Entry 2WPI (X-ray diffraction, 1.99 A resolution); this record covers chains E and S of the 3 polymer chains in the assembly.

Chain E:
Name: Coagulation factor ixa light chain
Source organism: Homo sapiens
Notes: EC 3.4.21.22; fragment: egf2 domain, residues 133-191
UniProtKB: P00740 (FA9_HUMAN); residues 87-145 here correspond to UniProt positions 133-191 (UniProt number = residue number + 46)
Amino-acid sequence (59 residues; each row starts with the number of its first residue):
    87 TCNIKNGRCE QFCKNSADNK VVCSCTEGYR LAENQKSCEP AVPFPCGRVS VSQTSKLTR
Cystine bridges: Cys88-Cys99, Cys95-Cys109, Cys111-Cys124
UniProt features mapped onto this chain:
  - site: Arg145 (Cleavage)

Chain S:
Name: Coagulation factor ixa heavy chain
Source organism: Homo sapiens
Notes: EC 3.4.21.22; fragment: catalytic domain, residues 227-461
UniProtKB: P00740 (FA9_HUMAN); the construct lacks a stretch of the UniProt sequence and is renumbered around it, so the offset changes along the chain: 16-36 = UniProt 227-247; 38-61 = UniProt 248-271; 62-65 = UniProt 274-277; 69-98 = UniProt 280-309; 7 more segments
Amino-acid sequence (235 residues; each row starts with the number of its first residue; note: 5 numbers in that range are skipped by the numbering (no residue carries them; nothing is unmodelled there); a row labelled like 61A-61B holds insertion residues (61A, then the next letters in order)):
    16 VVGGEDAKPG QFPWQVVLNG K
    38 VDAFCGGSIV NEKWIVTAAH CVET
61A-61B GV
    62 KITV
   65A V
    66 A
    69 GEHNIEETEH TEQKRNVIRI IPHHNYNAAI
98A-98B NT
    99 YNHDIALLEL DEPLVLNSYV TPICIADK
126A-126B EY
   127 TNIFLKFGSG YVSGWGRVF
   147 HKGRSALVLQ YLRVPLVDRA TCLRSTKFTI TNNMFCAG
  184A F
   185 HEGG
  188A R
   189 DSCQGDSGGP HVTEVEGTSF LTGIISWGE
   219 ECA
  221A M
   222 KGKYGIYTKV SRYVNWIKEK TKLT
Construct notes: engineered mutation Thr98B (Lys311 in P00740), Thr177 (Tyr391 in P00740)
Cystine bridges: Cys42-Cys58, Cys168-Cys182, Cys191-Cys220
Bound ions: Ca2+: Glu70, Asn72, Glu75, Glu77, Glu80
UniProt features mapped onto this chain:
  - active site (Charge relay system): His57, Asp102, Ser195
  - binding site (Ca(2+)): Glu70, Asn72, Glu75, Glu77, Glu80
Reported in the primary citation:
  - mutagenesis - Y177T (2-fold): increased catalytic activity (citing earlier work)
  - conformationally variable residues (loop rearrangement): Tyr94 to Tyr99
  - contacts within the chain: Glu60-Tyr94 (hydrogen bond), Asn100-Thr177 (hydrogen bond), His185-Tyr225 (hydrogen bond)
  - mutagenesis - Y225P (11-fold): increased catalytic activity on Na+ (citing earlier work)

Interface between chain E and chain S:
Inter-chain disulfides: Cys132(E)-Cys122(S)
Contacting residue pairs (35):
  Asn92(E) - Tyr126B(S)  hydrogen bond
  Glu96(E) - Glu204(S)
  Gln97(E) - Tyr126B(S)
  Phe98(E) - Ala124(S)  hydrophobic
  Phe98(E) - Tyr126B(S)  hydrophobic
  Phe98(E) - Phe130(S)  hydrophobic
  Phe98(E) - Phe208(S)  hydrophobic
  Cys99(E) - Tyr126B(S)  hydrogen bond (backbone-side chain)
  Thr112(E) - Cys122(S)
  Tyr115(E) - Thr206(S)
  Phe130(E) - Leu114(S)
  Phe130(E) - Asn115(S)
  Phe130(E) - Ser116(S)
  Pro131(E) - Thr119(S)
  Cys132(E) - Pro120(S)
  Cys132(E) - Ile121(S)
  Cys132(E) - Cys122(S)  disulfide
  Cys132(E) - Thr206(S)
  Gly133(E) - Trp29(S)
  Gly133(E) - Pro120(S)  hydrogen bond (backbone-backbone)
  Gly133(E) - Cys122(S)  hydrogen bond (backbone-side chain)
  Gly133(E) - Gly205(S)
  Gly133(E) - Thr206(S)
  Gly133(E) - Ser207(S)  hydrogen bond (backbone-backbone)
  Arg134(E) - Pro28(S)
  Arg134(E) - Trp29(S)
  Arg134(E) - Gly205(S)
  Arg134(E) - Thr206(S)  hydrogen bond
  Val135(E) - Gly25(S)
  Val135(E) - Gln26(S)
  Ser136(E) - Ser116(S)  hydrogen bond
  Val137(E) - Gly25(S)
  Val137(E) - Ser116(S)
  Val137(E) - Tyr117(S)  hydrophobic
  Thr140(E) - Lys23(S)
Other interface residues (no listed pair), chain E (17 interface residues in all): Gln139
Other interface residues (no listed pair), chain S (24 interface residues in all): Pro24, Ile123, Val203

In short:
17 residues of chain E face 24 of chain S across their interface, with 1 disulfide bond and 7 hydrogen bonds.
Polar pairs include Asn92(E)-Tyr126B(S), Cys99(E)-Tyr126B(S) and Gly133(E)-Cys122(S). From UniProt: 3
active-site residues and 5 Ca2+-binding residues on chain S. From the paper: Y177T of chain S increases
catalytic activity; conformational variability at Tyr94(S).
Chain E is Coagulation factor ixa light chain and chain S is Coagulation factor ixa heavy chain, both from
Homo sapiens; the structure, factor IXa superactive double mutant, was determined by X-ray diffraction
together with 2WPH, 2WPJ, 2WPK, 2WPL and 2WPM from the same study.
